4FQX - chains C and A of the 5 polymer chains in the assembly; structure by X-ray diffraction, 2.60 A resolution.

# Chain C
Name: HLA class II histocompatibility antigen, DM alpha chain
From: Homo sapiens
Reference sequence: P28067 (DMA_HUMAN); residues 1-199 here correspond to UniProt positions 27-225 (UniProt number = residue number + 26)
Chain sequence (203 residues; row label = number of the first residue in the row):
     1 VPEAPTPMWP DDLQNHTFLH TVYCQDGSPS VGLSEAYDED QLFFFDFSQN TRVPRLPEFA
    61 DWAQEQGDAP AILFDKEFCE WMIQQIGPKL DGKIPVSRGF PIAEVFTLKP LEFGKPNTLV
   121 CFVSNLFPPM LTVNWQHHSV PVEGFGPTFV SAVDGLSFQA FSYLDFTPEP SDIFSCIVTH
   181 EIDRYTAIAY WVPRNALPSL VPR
Disordered / not traced: 1-14, 201-203
Differences from the reference sequence: variant Gln136 (His162 in P28067), His137 (Asp163 in P28067); engineered mutation Asp165 (Asn191 in P28067); expression tag (200-203)
Disulfides: Cys24-Cys79, Cys121-Cys176
UniProt features mapped onto this chain:
  - region: Val192 to Ser199 (Connecting peptide)
  - glycosylation: Asn15 (N-linked (GlcNAc...) asparagine)
What the authors report for this chain:
  - mutagenesis - N125A: decreased catalytic activity with HLA class II histocompatibility antigen, DR alpha chain (chain A)

# Chain A
Name: HLA class II histocompatibility antigen, DR alpha chain
From: Homo sapiens
Reference sequence: P01903 (DRA_HUMAN); residues 1-191 here correspond to UniProt positions 26-216 (UniProt number = residue number + 25)
Chain sequence (191 residues; each row starts with the number of its first residue):
     1 IKEEHVIIQA EFYLNPDQSG EFMFDFDGDE IFHVDMAKKE TVWRLEEFGR FASFEAQGAL
    61 ANIACDKANL EIMTKRSNYT PITNVPPEVT VLTNSPVELR EPNVLICFID KFTPPVVNVT
   121 WLRNGKPVTT GVSETVFLPR EDHLFRKFHY LPFLPSTEDV YDCRVEHWGL DEPLLKHWEF
   181 DAPSPLPETT E
Disordered / not traced: 1, 182-191
Differences from the reference sequence: engineered mutation Cys65 (Val90 in P01903)
Disulfides: Cys107-Cys163
Glycans and other covalent adducts: N-acetylglucosamine (NAG) linked to Asn118
UniProt features mapped onto this chain:
  - region: Glu179 to Glu191 (Connecting peptide)
  - site: Gln9 (Self- and pathogen-derived peptide antigen), Gly49 (Self-peptide antigen), Phe51 (Self- and pathogen-derived peptide antigen), Ala52 (Self-peptide antigen), Ser53 (Self- and pathogen-derived peptide antigen), Glu55 (Pathogen-derived peptide antigen), Asn62 (Self- and pathogen-derived peptide antigen), Asn69 (Pathogen-derived peptide antigen), Arg76 (Self- and pathogen-derived peptide antigen)
  - glycosylation (N-linked (GlcNAc...) asparagine): Asn78, Asn118
What the authors report for this chain:
  - conformationally variable residues (helix shift, loop rearrangement, side-chain flip): Asp29 to Asp35, Lys39 to Arg44, Glu46 to Ser77
  - mutagenesis - W43F: decreased catalytic activity with HLA class II histocompatibility antigen, DM alpha chain (chain C) (citing earlier work)
  - mutagenesis - F51A: abolished binding to HLA class II histocompatibility antigen, DM alpha chain (chain C)
  - mutagenesis - Q57A: decreased catalytic activity with HLA class II histocompatibility antigen, DM alpha chain (chain C)

# Chain C / chain A interface
Contacting residue pairs (47):
  Gly92(C) with Leu60(A)
  Lys93(C) with Leu60(A)
  Ile94(C) with Gln57(A); Leu60(A)
  Pro95(C) with Val34(A), hydrophobic; Lys39(A); Glu40(A); Thr41(A); Ala56(A); Gln57(A)
  Val96(C) with Lys39(A), hydrogen bond (backbone-backbone); Glu40(A); Thr41(A), hydrogen bond (backbone-backbone)
  Ser97(C) with Thr41(A); Ser53(A)
  Arg98(C) with Lys38(A); Glu40(A), salt bridge; Thr41(A), hydrogen bond (backbone-backbone); Val42(A); Trp43(A)
  Gly99(C) with Trp43(A)
  Phe100(C) with Val42(A), hydrophobic
  Asn125(C) with Trp43(A), hydrogen bond; Glu46(A), hydrogen bond (backbone-side chain)
  Phe127(C) with Trp43(A), hydrophobic
  His138(C) with Arg100(A)
  Ser157(C) with Glu46(A), hydrogen bond
  Ser171(C) with Arg100(A), hydrogen bond (backbone-side chain)
  Ile173(C) with Arg100(A); Leu154(A), hydrophobic
  Ile177(C) with Thr130(A)
  Ile182(C) with Glu40(A)
  Asp183(C) with Lys38(A), salt bridge
  Tyr185(C) with Val132(A); Ser133(A), hydrogen bond
  Thr186(C) with Thr129(A); Thr130(A); Gly131(A), hydrogen bond (side chain-backbone)
  Ile188(C) with Gly131(A); Pro152(A), hydrophobic
  Tyr190(C) with Pro102(A), hydrophobic; Pro152(A); Phe153(A), hydrophobic
  Val192(C) with Arg100(A); Pro102(A); Leu154(A), hydrophobic
  Arg194(C) with Glu101(A), salt bridge
Also at the interface, not in a pair above, chain C (28 interface residues in all): Ser124, Gly155, Asp172, Ala187
Also at the interface, not in a pair above, chain A (26 interface residues in all): Arg50, Ala59, Arg123
From the paper, about this interface:
  - specific contacts: Asn125(C)-Trp43(A) (hydrogen bond)
  - interface residues, chain C: Arg98(C), Asp183(C)
  - interface residues, chain A: Lys38(A), Glu40(A)

# Summary
28 residues of chain C and 26 residues of chain A are in contact; the contacts include 9 hydrogen bonds and 3
salt bridges. Among the polar pairs are Arg98(C)-Glu40(A), Asp183(C)-Lys38(A) and Arg194(C)-Glu101(A). The
paper describes a hydrogen bond between Asn125(C) and Trp43(A). The paper reports that W43F and Q57A of chain
A reduce catalytic activity with HLA class II histocompatibility antigen, DM alpha chain (chain C); interface
residues Arg98(C), Asp183(C) and Lys38(A) among others; 4 substitutions were tested in all.
Chain C is HLA class II histocompatibility antigen, DM alpha chain and chain A is HLA class II
histocompatibility antigen, DR alpha chain, both from Homo sapiens; the structure, Crystal structure of HLA-DM
bound to HLA-DR1, was determined by X-ray diffraction, deposited together with 4GBX.
